Entry 6M7D (electron microscopy, 2.90 A resolution); this record covers chains A and B.

Chain A:
Name: Nucleoprotein
Organism: Sendai virus (strain Ohita)
UniProtKB: O57286 (NCAP_SENDO); residues 1-524 here = UniProt positions 1-524
Sequence (524 residues; each row starts with the number of its first residue):
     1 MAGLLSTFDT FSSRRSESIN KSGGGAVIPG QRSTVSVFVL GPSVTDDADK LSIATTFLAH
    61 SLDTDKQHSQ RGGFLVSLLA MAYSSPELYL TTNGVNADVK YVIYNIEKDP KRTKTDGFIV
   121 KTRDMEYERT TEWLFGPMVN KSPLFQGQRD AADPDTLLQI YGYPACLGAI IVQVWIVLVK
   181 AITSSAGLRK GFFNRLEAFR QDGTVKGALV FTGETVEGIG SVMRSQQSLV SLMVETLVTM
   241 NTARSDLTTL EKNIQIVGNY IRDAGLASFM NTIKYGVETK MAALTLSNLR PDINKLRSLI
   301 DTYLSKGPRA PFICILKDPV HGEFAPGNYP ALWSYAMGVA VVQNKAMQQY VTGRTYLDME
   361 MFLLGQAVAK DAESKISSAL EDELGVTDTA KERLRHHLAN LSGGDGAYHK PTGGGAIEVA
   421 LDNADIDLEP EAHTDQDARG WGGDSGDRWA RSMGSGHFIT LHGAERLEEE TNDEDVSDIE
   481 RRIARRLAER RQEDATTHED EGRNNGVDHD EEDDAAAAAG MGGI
Not modelled in the structure: 1-2, 415-524
Curated features (UniProtKB/Swiss-Prot):
  - region: Gly440 to Leu461 (Homomultimerization), His462 to Thr471 (Interaction with the phosphoprotein)
  - binding site (RNA): Lys180, Lys190, Arg195, Tyr260, Tyr350, Arg354, Tyr356

Chain B:
Molecule: 6-nt RNA strand
Sequence (6 nucleotides; row label = number of the first residue in the row):
     1 UUUUUU

Interface between chain A and chain B:
Pairs across the interface (31; chain A residue first):
  Lys180(A) with U4(B), salt bridge to the phosphate; U5(B), salt bridge to the phosphate
  Thr183(A) with U2(B), hydrogen bond to the sugar; U3(B), sugar contact
  Ser184(A) with U3(B), phosphate contact; U4(B), hydrogen bond to the phosphate
  Lys190(A) with U5(B), salt bridge to the phosphate
  Asn194(A) with U6(B), hydrogen bond to the phosphate
  Arg195(A) with U6(B), salt bridge to the phosphate
  Tyr260(A) with U6(B), base contact
  Gly265(A) with U2(B), phosphate contact; U3(B), phosphate contact
  Leu266(A) with U3(B), phosphate contact
  Ala267(A) with U3(B), hydrogen bond to the phosphate; U4(B), base contact
  Asn271(A) with U4(B), base contact
  Cys314(A) with U2(B), sugar contact
  His321(A) with U1(B), sugar contact
  Ala325(A) with U1(B), phosphate contact; U2(B), phosphate contact
  Pro326(A) with U2(B), phosphate contact
  Ala346(A) with U4(B), hydrogen bond to the sugar; U5(B), sugar contact
  Met347(A) with U4(B), hydrogen bond to the base
  Gln349(A) with U4(B), sugar contact
  Tyr350(A) with U3(B), hydrogen bond to the phosphate; U4(B), hydrogen bond to the sugar
  Val351(A) with U3(B), hydrogen bond to the sugar
  Arg354(A) with U2(B), salt bridge to the phosphate; U3(B), salt bridge to the phosphate
  Tyr356(A) with U2(B), phosphate contact
Also at the interface, not in a pair above, chain A (25 interface residues in all): Ser268, Phe324, Asn344

Overview:
The interface between chain A and chain B involves 25 residues on one side and 6 on the other, with 9 hydrogen
bonds and 6 salt bridges. Polar contacts include Met347(A)-U4(B), Thr183(A)-U2(B) and Ala346(A)-U4(B). Curated
annotation (UniProt) lists 7 RNA-binding residues on chain A.
Here chain A is Nucleoprotein (Sendai virus (strain Ohita)) and chain B is a 6-nt RNA strand. Entry 6M7D
(Structure of ncleoprotein of sendai virus) was determined by electron microscopy.
